1ZRN - chain A; structure by X-ray diffraction, 1.83 A resolution.

== Chain A ==
Name: L-2-haloacid dehalogenase
Source organism: Pseudomonas sp
Notes: EC 3.8.1.2
UniProt: Q53464 (HAD_PSEUY); residue numbers follow UniProt; this construct covers 1-232
Sequence (232 residues; row label = number of the first residue in the row):
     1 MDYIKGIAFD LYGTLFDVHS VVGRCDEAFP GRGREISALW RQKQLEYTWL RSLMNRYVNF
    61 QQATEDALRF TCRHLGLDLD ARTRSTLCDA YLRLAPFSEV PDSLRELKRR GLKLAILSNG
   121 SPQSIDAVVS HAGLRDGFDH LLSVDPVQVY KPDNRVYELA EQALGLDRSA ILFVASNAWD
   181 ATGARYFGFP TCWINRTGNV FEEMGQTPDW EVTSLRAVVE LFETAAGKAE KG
Disordered / not traced: 1-2, 223-232
Covalently attached groups: acetic acid (ACY) linked to Asp10
Construct notes: engineered mutation Ala175 (Ser in Q53464)
Swiss-Prot annotation at these positions:
  - active site: Asp10 (Nucleophile)
  - binding site (an (S)-2-haloacid): Leu11, Tyr12, Arg41, Ser118, Asn119
  - site (Important for catalytic activity): Thr14, Lys151, Tyr157

== In short ==
From UniProt: active-site residue Asp10 and 5 (S)-2-haloacid-binding residues.
Chain A is L-2-haloacid dehalogenase (Pseudomonas sp); the structure, Intermediate structure of L-2-haloacid
dehalogenase with monochloroacetate, was determined by X-ray diffraction, deposited together with 1ZRM.
